PDB entry 7YES | electron microscopy, 3.40 A resolution | chains C and D of the 5 polymer chains in the assembly

# Chain C (and D)
Molecule: VP35 of EBOV L-VP35 complex
Organism: Ebola virus
Notes: chain D of this document is another copy of the same molecule, construct and numbering; everything in this record applies to it too
UniProt: A0A1C4HDK9 (A0A1C4HDK9_9MONO); numbering as in UniProt (aligned over 1-340)
Amino-acid sequence (340 residues; each row starts with the number of its first residue):
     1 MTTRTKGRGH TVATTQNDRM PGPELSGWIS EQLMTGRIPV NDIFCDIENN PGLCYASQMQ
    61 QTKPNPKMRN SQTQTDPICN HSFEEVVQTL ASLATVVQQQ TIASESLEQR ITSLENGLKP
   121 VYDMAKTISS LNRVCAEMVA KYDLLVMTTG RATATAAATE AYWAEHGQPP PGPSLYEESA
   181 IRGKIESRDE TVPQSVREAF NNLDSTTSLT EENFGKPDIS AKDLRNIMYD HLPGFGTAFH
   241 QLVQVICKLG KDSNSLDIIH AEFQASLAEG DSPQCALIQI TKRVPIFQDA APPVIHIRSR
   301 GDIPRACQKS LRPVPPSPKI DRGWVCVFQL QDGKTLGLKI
Disordered / not traced: 1-80, 180-340 (chain D: 1-81, 150-340)

# Interface between chain C and chain D
Residue-residue contacts (15; chain C residue first):
  His81(C) - Phe83(D)
  Glu85(C) - Val86(D)
  Gln88(C) - Leu90(D)
  Thr95(C) - Val97(D)
  Gln99(C) - Gln100(D)
  Ile102(C) - Glu108(D)
  Ser106(C) - Ile111(D)
  Thr127(C) - Ile128(D)
  Ile128(C) - Ile128(D)  hydrophobic
  Leu131(C) - Leu131(D)
  Leu131(C) - Asn132(D)
  Val134(C) - Val139(D)  hydrophobic
  Met138(C) - Met138(D)  hydrophobic
  Met138(C) - Val139(D)  hydrophobic
  Lys141(C) - Tyr142(D)
Also at the interface, not in a pair above, chain C (20 interface residues in all): Gln109, Ser113, Gly117, Pro120, Met124, Cys135, Leu145
Also at the interface, not in a pair above, chain D (18 interface residues in all): Thr112, Leu118, Ala125, Cys135, Val146

# Overview
The interface between chain C and chain D involves 20 residues on one side and 18 on the other.
Both chains are VP35 of EBOV L-VP35 complex (Ebola virus). Entry 7YES (The structure of EBOV L-VP35-RNA
complex (state2)) was determined by electron microscopy (same publication as 7YER and 7YET).
